Entry 1VBD (X-ray diffraction, 2.90 A resolution); this record covers chains 2 and 4 of the 5 polymer chains in the assembly.

# Chain 2
Protein: Poliovirus type 1 mahoney
From: Human poliovirus 1
Reference sequence: P03300 (POLH_POL1M); residues 1-272 here correspond to UniProt positions 69-340 (UniProt number = residue number + 68)
Amino-acid sequence (272 residues; numbered 1 to 272; the number before each row is that of its first residue):
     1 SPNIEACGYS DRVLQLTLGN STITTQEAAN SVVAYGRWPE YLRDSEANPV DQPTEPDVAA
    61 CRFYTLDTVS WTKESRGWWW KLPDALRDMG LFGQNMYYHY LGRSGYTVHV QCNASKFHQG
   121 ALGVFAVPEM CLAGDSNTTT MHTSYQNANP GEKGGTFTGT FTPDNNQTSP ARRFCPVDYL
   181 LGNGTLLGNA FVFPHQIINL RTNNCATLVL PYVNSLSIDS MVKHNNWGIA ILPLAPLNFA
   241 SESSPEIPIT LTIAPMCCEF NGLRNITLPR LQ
Unresolved in the structure: 1-6

# Chain 4
Protein: Poliovirus type 1 mahoney
From: Human poliovirus 1
Amino-acid sequence (68 residues; numbered 2 to 69; the number before each row is that of its first residue):
     2 GAQVSSQKVG AHENSNRAYG GSTINYTTIN YYRDSASNAA SKQDFSQDPS KFTEPIKDVL
    62 IKTAPMLN
Unresolved in the structure: 17-22

# How chain 2 and chain 4 interact
Residue-residue contacts (17):
  Ser10(2) with Asn69(4), hydrogen bond (side chain-backbone)
  Asp11(2) with Asp59(4); Met67(4); Asn69(4), hydrogen bond (backbone-backbone)
  Arg12(2) with Leu68(4); Asn69(4)
  Ala29(2) with Leu68(4), hydrophobic
  Asn30(2) with Lys58(4); Asp59(4), hydrogen bond (side chain-backbone)
  Ser31(2) with Ile57(4); Lys58(4), hydrogen bond (backbone-backbone)
  Val32(2) with Pro56(4)
  Val33(2) with Pro56(4), hydrogen bond (backbone-backbone)
  Tyr35(2) with Lys52(4); Phe53(4), hydrophobic
  Trp38(2) with Lys58(4)
  Thr202(2) with Leu68(4)
Other interface residues (no listed pair), chain 2 (13 interface residues in all): Ala28, Gly36

# Overview
13 residues of chain 2 and 9 residues of chain 4 are in contact, with 5 hydrogen bonds. Among the polar pairs
are Ser10(2)-Asn69(4), Asp11(2)-Asn69(4) and Asn30(2)-Asp59(4).
Here chain 2 is Poliovirus type 1 mahoney and chain 4 is Poliovirus type 1 mahoney, both from Human poliovirus
1. Entry 1VBD (Poliovirus (type 1, mahoney strain) complexed with R78206) was determined by X-ray diffraction,
deposited together with 1VBA, 1VBB, 1VBC and 1VBE.
